Entry 8X30 (electron microscopy, 4.30 A resolution (low resolution: residue-level contacts below are approximate; hydrogen-bond / salt-bridge calls are withheld)); this record covers chains I and F of the 17 polymer chains in the assembly.

Chain I:
Molecule: 146-nt DNA strand
From: Saccharomyces cerevisiae
Sequence (146 nucleotides; numbered 1 to 146; the number before each row is that of its first residue):
     1 ATCAATATCCACCTGCAGATTCTACCAAAAGTGTATTTGGAAACTGCTCC
    51 ATCAAAAGGCATGTTCAGCGGAATTCCGCTGAACATGCCTTTTGATGGAG
   101 CAGTTTCCAAATACACTTTTGGTAGAATCTGCAGGTGGATATTGAT

Chain F:
Name: Histone H4
From: Saccharomyces cerevisiae
UniProt: A0A6A5Q1V3 (A0A6A5Q1V3_YEASX); residues 0-101 here correspond to UniProt positions 1-102 (UniProt number = residue number + 1)
Amino-acid sequence (102 residues; row label = number of the first residue in the row; numbering starts at 0):
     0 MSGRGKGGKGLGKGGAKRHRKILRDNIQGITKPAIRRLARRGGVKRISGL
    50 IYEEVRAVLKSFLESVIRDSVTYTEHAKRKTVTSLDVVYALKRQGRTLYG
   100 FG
Unresolved in the structure: 0-20

Interface between chain I and chain F:
Pairs across the interface (10):
  DT80(I) - Arg45(F)
  DT80(I) - Ser47(F)
  DG81(I) - Arg45(F)
  DG81(I) - Ile46(F)
  DG81(I) - Ser47(F)
  DG100(I) - Lys79(F)
  DC101(I) - Arg78(F)
  DC101(I) - Lys79(F)
  DC101(I) - Thr80(F)
  DA102(I) - Arg78(F)
Also at the interface, not in a pair above, chain F (8 interface residues in all): Gly48, Leu49

In short:
Chain I and chain F form an interface of 5 and 8 residues respectively.
Here chain I is a 146-nt DNA strand and chain F is Histone H4, both from Saccharomyces cerevisiae. Entry 8X30
(Structure of piccolo NuA4 and H2A.Z nucleosome 2:1 complex) was determined by electron microscopy together
with 8X2X, 8X2Y, 8X2Z, 8X31 and 8X32 from the same study.
